Entry 8FFD (X-ray diffraction, 2.20 A resolution); this record covers chains A and E of the 12 polymer chains in the assembly.

== Chain A (and E) ==
Name: Probable DNA-binding stress protein
Source organism: Pseudomonas aeruginosa PAO1
Notes: chain E of this document is another copy of the same molecule, construct and numbering; everything in this record applies to it too
Reference sequence: Q9I4Z7 (Q9I4Z7_PSEAE); numbering as in UniProt (aligned over 1-156)
Amino-acid sequence (156 residues; numbered 1 to 156; the number before each row is that of its first residue):
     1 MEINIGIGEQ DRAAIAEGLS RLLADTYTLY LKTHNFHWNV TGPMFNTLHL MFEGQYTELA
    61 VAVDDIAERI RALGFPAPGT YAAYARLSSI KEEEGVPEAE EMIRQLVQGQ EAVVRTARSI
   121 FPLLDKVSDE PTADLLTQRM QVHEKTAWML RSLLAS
Unresolved in the structure: 156
Bound ions: Mn2+ site 1: H37 (shared with D64(E), E68(E) of chain E); Mn2+ site 2: D64, E68 (shared with H37(E) of chain E)
Reported in the primary citation:
  - Mn2+ coordination: H37, D64, E68
  - post-translational modification sites: Y27, Y30, Y81, Y84 (proposed by the authors, not directly observed)

== How chain A and chain E interact ==
Contacting residue pairs - 67 pairs, chain A then chain E:
  Y27(A) with Y27(E), hydrogen bond; Y30(E); L31(E); Y81(E)
  T28(A) with Y81(E), hydrogen bond
  Y30(A) with Y27(E); Y30(E), hydrogen bond
  L31(A) with Y27(E); G79(E); T80(E); Y81(E), hydrophobic
  H34(A) with V63(E); D64(E), salt bridge
  N35(A) with G79(E), hydrogen bond (side chain-backbone)
  H37(A) with D64(E), salt bridge; E68(E), salt bridge
  W38(A) with V63(E), hydrophobic; D64(E), hydrogen bond; A67(E); E68(E); R71(E), hydrogen bond (backbone-side chain); P78(E); Y84(E)
  N39(A) with R71(E); P76(E); A77(E), hydrogen bond (side chain-backbone)
  T41(A) with R71(E)
  H49(A) with E68(E), salt bridge
  Y56(A) with D64(E), hydrogen bond
  V63(A) with H34(E); W38(E), hydrophobic
  D64(A) with H34(E), salt bridge; H37(E), salt bridge; W38(E), hydrogen bond; Y56(E)
  A67(A) with W38(E)
  E68(A) with H37(E), salt bridge; H49(E), salt bridge
  R71(A) with W38(E), hydrogen bond (side chain-backbone); N39(E); T41(E)
  P76(A) with N39(E); V96(E), hydrophobic
  A77(A) with W38(E), hydrophobic; N39(E), hydrogen bond (backbone-side chain)
  P78(A) with W38(E)
  G79(A) with L31(E); N35(E), hydrogen bond (backbone-side chain)
  T80(A) with E92(E); E93(E); E94(E), hydrogen bond
  Y81(A) with Y27(E); T28(E), hydrogen bond; L31(E), hydrophobic; Y81(E), hydrophobic; Y84(E); E92(E), hydrogen bond (backbone-side chain)
  A82(A) with E94(E)
  Y84(A) with W38(E); Y81(E)
  A85(A) with Y81(E)
  E92(A) with T80(E); Y81(E), hydrogen bond (side chain-backbone)
  E93(A) with T80(E)
  E94(A) with T80(E), hydrogen bond; A82(E)
  V96(A) with P76(E), hydrophobic
Also at the interface, not in a pair above, chain A (32 interface residues in all): A24, A83
Also at the interface, not in a pair above, chain E (32 interface residues in all): A24, A83, A85

== Summary ==
The chain A/chain E interface involves 32 residues from each chain; the contacts include 17 hydrogen bonds and
8 salt bridges. Polar pairs include H34(A)-D64(E), H37(A)-D64(E) and H37(A)-E68(E). D64(A) and E68(A)
coordinate Mn2+ site 2. The paper reports Mn2+ coordination by H37(A), D64(A) and E68(A); modification sites
Y27(A), Y30(A) and Y81(A) among others.
Chain A and chain E are both Probable DNA-binding stress protein (Pseudomonas aeruginosa PAO1); the structure,
Crystal structure of manganeese bound Dps protein (PA0962) from Pseudomonas aeruginosa (cubic form), was
determined by X-ray diffraction, deposited together with 8FF9, 8FFA, 8FFB and 8FFC.
